PDB entry 9E14 | electron microscopy, 5.00 A resolution (low resolution: residue-level contacts below are approximate; hydrogen-bond / salt-bridge calls are withheld) | chains B and O of the 14 polymer chains in the assembly

# Chain B
Molecule: Cytoplasmic dynein 1 heavy chain 1
Source organism: Homo sapiens
Reference sequence: Q14204 (DYHC1_HUMAN); residue numbers follow UniProt; this construct covers 1-4646
Chain sequence (4646 residues; row label = number of the first residue in the row):
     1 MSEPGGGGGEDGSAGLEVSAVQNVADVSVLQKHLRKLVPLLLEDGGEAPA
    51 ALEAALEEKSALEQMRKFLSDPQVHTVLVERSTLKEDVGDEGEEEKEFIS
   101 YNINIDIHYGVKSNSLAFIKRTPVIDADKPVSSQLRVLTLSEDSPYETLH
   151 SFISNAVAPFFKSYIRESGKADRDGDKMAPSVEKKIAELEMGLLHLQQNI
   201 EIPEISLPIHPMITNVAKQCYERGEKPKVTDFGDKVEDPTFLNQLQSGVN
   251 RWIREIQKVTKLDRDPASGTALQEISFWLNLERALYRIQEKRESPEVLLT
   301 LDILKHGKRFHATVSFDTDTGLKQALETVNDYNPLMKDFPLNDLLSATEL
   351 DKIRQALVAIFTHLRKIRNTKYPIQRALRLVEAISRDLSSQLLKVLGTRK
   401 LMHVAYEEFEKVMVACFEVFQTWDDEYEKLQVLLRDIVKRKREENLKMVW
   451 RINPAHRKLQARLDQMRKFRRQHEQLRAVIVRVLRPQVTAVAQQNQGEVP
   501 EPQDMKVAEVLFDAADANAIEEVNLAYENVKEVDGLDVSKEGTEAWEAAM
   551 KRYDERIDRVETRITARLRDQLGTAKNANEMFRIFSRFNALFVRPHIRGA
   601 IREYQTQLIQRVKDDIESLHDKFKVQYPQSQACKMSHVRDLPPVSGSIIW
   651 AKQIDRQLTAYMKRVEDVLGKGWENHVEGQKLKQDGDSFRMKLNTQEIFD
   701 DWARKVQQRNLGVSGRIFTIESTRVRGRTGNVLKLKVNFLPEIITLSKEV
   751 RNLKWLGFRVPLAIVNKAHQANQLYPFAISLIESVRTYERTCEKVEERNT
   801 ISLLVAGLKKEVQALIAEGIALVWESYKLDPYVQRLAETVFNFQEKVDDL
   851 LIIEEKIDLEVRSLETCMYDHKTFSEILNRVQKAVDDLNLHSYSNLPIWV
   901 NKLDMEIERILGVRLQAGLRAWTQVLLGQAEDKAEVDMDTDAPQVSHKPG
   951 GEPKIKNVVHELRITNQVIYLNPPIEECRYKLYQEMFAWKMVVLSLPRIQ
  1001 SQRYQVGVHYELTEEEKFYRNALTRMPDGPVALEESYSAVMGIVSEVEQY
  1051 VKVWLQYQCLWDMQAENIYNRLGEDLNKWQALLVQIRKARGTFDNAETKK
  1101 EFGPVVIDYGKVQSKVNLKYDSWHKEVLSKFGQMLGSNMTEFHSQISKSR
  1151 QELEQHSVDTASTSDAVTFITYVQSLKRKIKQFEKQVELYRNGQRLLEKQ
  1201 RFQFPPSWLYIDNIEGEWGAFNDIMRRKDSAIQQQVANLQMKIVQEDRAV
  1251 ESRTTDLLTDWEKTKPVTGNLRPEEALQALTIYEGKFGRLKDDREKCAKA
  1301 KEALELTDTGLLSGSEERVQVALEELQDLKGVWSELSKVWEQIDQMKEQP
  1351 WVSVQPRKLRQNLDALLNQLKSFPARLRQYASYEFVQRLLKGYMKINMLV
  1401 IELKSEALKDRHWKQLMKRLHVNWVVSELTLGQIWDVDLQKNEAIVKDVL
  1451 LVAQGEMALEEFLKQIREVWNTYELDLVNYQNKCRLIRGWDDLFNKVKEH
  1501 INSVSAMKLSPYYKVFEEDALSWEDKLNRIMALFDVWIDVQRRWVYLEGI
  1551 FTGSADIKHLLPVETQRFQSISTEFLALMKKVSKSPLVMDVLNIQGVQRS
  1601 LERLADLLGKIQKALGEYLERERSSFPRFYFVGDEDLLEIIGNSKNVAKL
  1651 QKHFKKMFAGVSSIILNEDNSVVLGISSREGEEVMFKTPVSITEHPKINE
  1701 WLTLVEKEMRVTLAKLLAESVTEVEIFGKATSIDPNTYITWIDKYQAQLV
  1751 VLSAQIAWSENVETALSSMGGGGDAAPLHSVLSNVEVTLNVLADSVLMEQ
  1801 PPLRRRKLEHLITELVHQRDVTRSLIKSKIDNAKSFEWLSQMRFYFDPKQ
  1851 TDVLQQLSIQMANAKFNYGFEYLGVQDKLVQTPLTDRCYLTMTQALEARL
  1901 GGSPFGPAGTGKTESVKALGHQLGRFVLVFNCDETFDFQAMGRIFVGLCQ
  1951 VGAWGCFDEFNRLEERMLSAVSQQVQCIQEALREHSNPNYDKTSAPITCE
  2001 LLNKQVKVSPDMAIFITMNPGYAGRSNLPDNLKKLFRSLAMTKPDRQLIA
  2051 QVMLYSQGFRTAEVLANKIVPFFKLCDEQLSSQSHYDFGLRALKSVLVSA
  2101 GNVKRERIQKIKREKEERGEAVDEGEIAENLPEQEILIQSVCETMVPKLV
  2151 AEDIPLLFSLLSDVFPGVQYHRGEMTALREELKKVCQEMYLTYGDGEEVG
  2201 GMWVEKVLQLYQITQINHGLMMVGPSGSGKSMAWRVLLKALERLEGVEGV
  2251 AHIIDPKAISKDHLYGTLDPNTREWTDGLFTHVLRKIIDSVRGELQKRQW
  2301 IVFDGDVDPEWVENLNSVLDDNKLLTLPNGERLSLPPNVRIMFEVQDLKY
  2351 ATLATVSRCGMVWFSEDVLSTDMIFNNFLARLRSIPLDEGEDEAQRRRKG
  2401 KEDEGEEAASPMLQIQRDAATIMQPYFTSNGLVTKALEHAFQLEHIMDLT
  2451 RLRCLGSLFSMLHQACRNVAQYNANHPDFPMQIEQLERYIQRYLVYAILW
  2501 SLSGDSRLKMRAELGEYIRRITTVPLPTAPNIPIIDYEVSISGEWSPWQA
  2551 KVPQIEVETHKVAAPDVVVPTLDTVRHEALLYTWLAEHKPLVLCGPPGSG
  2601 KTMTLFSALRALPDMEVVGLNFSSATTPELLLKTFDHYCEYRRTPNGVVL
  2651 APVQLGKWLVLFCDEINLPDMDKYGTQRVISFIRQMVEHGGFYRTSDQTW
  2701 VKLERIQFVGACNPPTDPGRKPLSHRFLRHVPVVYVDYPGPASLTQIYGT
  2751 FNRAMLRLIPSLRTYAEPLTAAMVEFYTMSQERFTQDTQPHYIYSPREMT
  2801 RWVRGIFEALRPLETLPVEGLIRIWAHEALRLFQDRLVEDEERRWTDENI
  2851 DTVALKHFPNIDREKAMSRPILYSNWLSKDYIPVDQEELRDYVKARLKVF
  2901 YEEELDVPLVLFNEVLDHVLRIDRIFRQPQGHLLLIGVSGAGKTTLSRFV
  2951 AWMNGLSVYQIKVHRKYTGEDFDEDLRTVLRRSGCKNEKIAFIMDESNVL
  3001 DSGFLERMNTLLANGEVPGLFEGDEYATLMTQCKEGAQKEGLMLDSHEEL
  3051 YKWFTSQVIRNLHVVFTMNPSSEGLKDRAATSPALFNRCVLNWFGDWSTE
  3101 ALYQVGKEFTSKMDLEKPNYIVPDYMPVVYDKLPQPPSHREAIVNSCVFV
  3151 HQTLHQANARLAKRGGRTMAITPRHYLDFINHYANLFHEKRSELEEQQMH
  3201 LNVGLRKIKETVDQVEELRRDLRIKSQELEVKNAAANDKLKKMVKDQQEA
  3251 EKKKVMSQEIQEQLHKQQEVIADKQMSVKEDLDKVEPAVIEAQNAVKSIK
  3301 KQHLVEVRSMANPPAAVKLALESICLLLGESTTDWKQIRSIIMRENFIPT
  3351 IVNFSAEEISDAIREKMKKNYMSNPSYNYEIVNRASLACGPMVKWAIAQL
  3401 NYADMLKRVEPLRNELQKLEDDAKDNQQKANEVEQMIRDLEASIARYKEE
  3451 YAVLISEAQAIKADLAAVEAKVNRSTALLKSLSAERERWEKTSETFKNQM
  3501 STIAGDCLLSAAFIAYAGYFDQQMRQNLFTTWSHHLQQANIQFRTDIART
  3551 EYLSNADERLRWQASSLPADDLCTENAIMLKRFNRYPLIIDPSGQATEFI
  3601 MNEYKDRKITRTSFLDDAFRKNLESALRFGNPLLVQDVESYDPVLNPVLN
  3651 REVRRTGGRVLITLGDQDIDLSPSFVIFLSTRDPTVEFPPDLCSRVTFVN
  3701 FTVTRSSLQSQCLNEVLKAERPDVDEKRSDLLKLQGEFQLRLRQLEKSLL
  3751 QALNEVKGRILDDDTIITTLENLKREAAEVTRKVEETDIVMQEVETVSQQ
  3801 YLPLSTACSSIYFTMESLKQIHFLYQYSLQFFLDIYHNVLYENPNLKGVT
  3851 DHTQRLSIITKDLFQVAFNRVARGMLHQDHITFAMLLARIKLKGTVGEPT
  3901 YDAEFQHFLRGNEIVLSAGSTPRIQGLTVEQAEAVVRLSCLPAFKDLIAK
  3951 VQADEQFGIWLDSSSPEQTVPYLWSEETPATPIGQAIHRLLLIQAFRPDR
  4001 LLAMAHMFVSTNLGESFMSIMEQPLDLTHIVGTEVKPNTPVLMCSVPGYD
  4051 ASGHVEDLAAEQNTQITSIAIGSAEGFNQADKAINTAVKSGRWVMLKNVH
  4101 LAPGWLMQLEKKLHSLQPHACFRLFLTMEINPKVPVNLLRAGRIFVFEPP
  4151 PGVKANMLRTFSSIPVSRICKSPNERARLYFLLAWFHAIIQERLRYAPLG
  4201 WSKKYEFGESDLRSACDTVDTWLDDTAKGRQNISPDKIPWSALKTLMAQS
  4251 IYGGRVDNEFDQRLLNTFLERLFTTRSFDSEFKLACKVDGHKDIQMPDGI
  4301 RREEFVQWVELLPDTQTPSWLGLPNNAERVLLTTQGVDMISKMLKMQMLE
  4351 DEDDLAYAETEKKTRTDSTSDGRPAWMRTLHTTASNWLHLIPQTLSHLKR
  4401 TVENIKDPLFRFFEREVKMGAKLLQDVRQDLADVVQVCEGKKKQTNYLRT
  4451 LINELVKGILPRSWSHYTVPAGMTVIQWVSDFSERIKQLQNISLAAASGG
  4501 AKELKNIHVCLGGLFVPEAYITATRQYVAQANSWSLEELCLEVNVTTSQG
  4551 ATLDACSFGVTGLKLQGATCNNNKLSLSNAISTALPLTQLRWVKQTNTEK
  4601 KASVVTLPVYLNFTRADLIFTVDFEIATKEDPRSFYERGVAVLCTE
Not modelled in the structure: 1-19, 489-511, 928-952, 1002-1012, 2390-2409, 4348-4373, 4646
Ion coordination: Mg2+ site 1: Thr1913 (together with ADP); Mg2+ site 2: Ser2231, Glu2344 (together with ATP)
Small-molecule neighbours:
  - ADP (adenosine-5'-diphosphate), molecule 1: Leu1879, Val1880, Thr1882, Thr1885, Pro1907, Ala1908, Gly1909, Thr1910, Gly1911, Lys1912, Thr1913, Glu1914, Thr2017, Ile2049, Leu2090, Arg2091, Lys2094, Asp2320, Asp2321, Arg2358
  - ADP, molecule 2: Val2567, Val2568, Val2569, Thr2571, Thr2574, Pro2596, Pro2597, Gly2598, Ser2599, Gly2600, Lys2601, Thr2602, Met2603, Asp2664, Ile2747, Tyr2748, Phe2751, Pro2796, Arg2797, Thr2800
  - ADP, molecule 3: Val2907, Pro2908, Leu2909, Val2910, Phe2912, Val2915, Val2938, Ser2939, Gly2940, Ala2941, Gly2942, Lys2943, Thr2944, Thr2945, Trp3097, Arg3174, Leu3177, Asn3650
  - ATP (adenosine-5'-triphosphate): Leu2191, Thr2192, Trp2203, Pro2225, Ser2226, Gly2227, Ser2228, Gly2229, Lys2230, Ser2231, Met2232, Glu2344, Leu2369, Met2373, Ile2374, Asn2377, Leu2452, Arg2684, Glu2688, Arg2726, Arg2729
Curated features (UniProtKB/Swiss-Prot):
  - binding site (ATP): Gly1906 to Thr1913, Gly2224 to Ser2231, Gly2595 to Thr2602, Gly2937 to Thr2944
  - modified residue: Ser2 (N-acetylserine), Ser70 (Phosphoserine), Lys1125 (N6-acetyllysine), Ser1230 (Phosphoserine), Lys3480 (N6-acetyllysine), Ser4162 (Phosphoserine), Lys4283 (N6-acetyllysine), Thr4366 (Phosphothreonine), Ser4368 (Phosphoserine)
  - natural variant: Glu94 (E94K: Found in a patient with spinal muscular atrophy; uncertain significance), Lys129 (K129I: In CDCBM13), Arg264 (R264L: In SMALED1), His306 (H306R: In CMT2O and SMALED1), Ile584 (I584L: In SMALED1), Arg598 (R598C: In CMT2O and SMALED1), Thr659 to Met662 (deletion: In CDCBM13), Lys671 (K671E: In SMALED1), Pro776 (P776L: In SMALED1), Tyr970 (Y970C: In SMALED1), Gly1132 (G1132E: In SMALED1), Gln1194 (Q1194R: In CMT2O), 9 further natural variant entries in UniProt

# Chain O
Molecule: Platelet-activating factor acetylhydrolase IB subunit beta
Source organism: Homo sapiens
Reference sequence: P43034 (LIS1_HUMAN); residues 1-410 here = UniProt positions 1-410
Chain sequence (410 residues; numbered 1 to 410; the number before each row is that of its first residue):
     1 MVLSQRQRDELNRAIADYLRSNGYEEAYSVFKKEAELDVNEELDKKYAGL
    51 LEKKWTSVIRLQKKVMELESKLNEAKEEFTSGGPLGQKRDPKEWIPRPPE
   101 KYALSGHRSPVTRVIFHPVFSVMVSASEDATIKVWDYETGDFERTLKGHT
   151 DSVQDISFDHSGKLLASCSADMTIKLWDFQGFECIRTMHGHDHNVSSVAI
   201 MPNGDHIVSASRDKTIKMWEVQTGYCVKTFTGHREWVRMVRPNQDGTLIA
   251 SCSNDQTVRVWVVATKECKAELREHEHVVECISWAPESSYSSISEATGSE
   301 TKKSGKPGPFLLSGSRDKTIKMWDVSTGMCLMTLVGHDNWVRGVLFHSGG
   351 KFILSCADDKTLRVWDYKNKRCMKTLNAHEHFVTSLDFHKTAPYVVTGSV
   401 DQTVKVWECR
Not modelled in the structure: 1-88
Curated features (UniProtKB/Swiss-Prot):
  - region: Met1 to Asp38 (Required for self-association and interaction with PAFAH1B2 and PAFAH1B3), Phe388 to Arg410 (Interaction with NDEL1)
  - modified residue: Lys53 (N6-acetyllysine), Ser109 (Phosphoserine)
  - natural variant: Phe31 (F31S: In LIS1), His149 (H149R: In LIS1), Gly162 (G162S: In LIS1), Ser169 (S169P: In SBH), Arg241 (R241P: In SBH), His277 (H277P: In LIS1), Asp317 (D317H: In LIS1)

# Interface between chain B and chain O
Contacting residue pairs - 39 pairs, chain B then chain O:
  Asn2875(B) with Lys318(O)
  Trp2876(B) with Asp338(O); Asn339(O)
  Leu2877(B) with Asp338(O)
  Ser2878(B) with Lys318(O); Asp338(O)
  Lys2879(B) with Gly336(O); His337(O); Asp338(O)
  Tyr2892(B) with Asn339(O); Phe382(O)
  Ala2895(B) with His381(O); Phe382(O)
  Arg2896(B) with Asn339(O); Trp340(O); Asp358(O); Phe382(O)
  Lys2898(B) with Glu128(O)
  Glu2902(B) with Arg212(O)
  Glu2903(B) with Arg212(O); Trp236(O); Arg238(O); Arg316(O)
  Trp2952(B) with His277(O); Trp340(O)
  Met2953(B) with His277(O)
  Asn2954(B) with His277(O)
  Gly2955(B) with Gln256(O); His277(O)
  Lys2989(B) with Glu276(O)
  Lys3039(B) with Glu271(O); Arg273(O)
  Glu3040(B) with Arg273(O)
  Thr3656(B) with Ala170(O); His193(O)
  Gly3657(B) with Met172(O); His193(O)
  Gly3658(B) with Met172(O)
  Leu3661(B) with His193(O)
Other interface residues (no listed pair), chain B (24 interface residues in all): Arg3654, Arg3659
Other interface residues (no listed pair), chain O (26 interface residues in all): Pro110, Asp151, Asn194, Asn254

# In short
The interface between chain B and chain O involves 24 residues on one side and 26 on the other. Bound to chain
B: 3 copies of ADP and ATP. Ser2231(B) and Glu2344(B) coordinate Mg2+ site 2. From UniProt: 32 ATP-binding
residues on chain B.
Here chain B is Cytoplasmic dynein 1 heavy chain 1 and chain O is Platelet-activating factor acetylhydrolase
IB subunit beta, both from Homo sapiens. Entry 9E14 (Full-length human dynein-1 in phi-like comformation bound
to a Lis1 dimer under Nde1-Lis1 condition) was determined by electron microscopy (same publication as 9E0Z,
9E10, 9E11, 9E12 and 9E13).
